6ZHX - chains E and I of the 12 polymer chains in the assembly; structure by electron microscopy, 2.50 A resolution.

# Chain E
Name: Histone H3
Organism: Xenopus laevis
UniProt: A0A310TTQ1 (A0A310TTQ1_XENLA); residues 0-135 here correspond to UniProt positions 1-136 (UniProt number = residue number + 1)
Chain sequence (136 residues; numbered 0 to 135; the number before each row is that of its first residue; numbering starts at 0):
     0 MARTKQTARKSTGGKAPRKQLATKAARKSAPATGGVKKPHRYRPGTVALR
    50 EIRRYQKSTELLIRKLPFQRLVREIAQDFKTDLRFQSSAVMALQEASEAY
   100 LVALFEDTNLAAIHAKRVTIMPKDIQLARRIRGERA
Disordered / not traced: 0-37
Differences from the reference sequence: engineered mutation Ala110 (Cys111 in A0A310TTQ1)

# Chain I
Molecule: DNA (145-MER) Widom 601 sequence
Organism: synthetic construct
Sequence (145 nucleotides; numbered -72 to 72; the number before each row is that of its first residue; numbers below 1 keep their minus sign (DA-72 is residue -72)):
   -72 ATCAGAATCCCGGTGCCGAGGCCGCTCAATTGGTCGTAGACAGCTCTAGC
   -22 ACCGCTTAAACGCACGTACGCGCTGTCCCCCGCGTTTTAACCGCCAAGGG
    28 GATTACTCCCTAGTCTCCAGGCACGTGTCAGATATATACATCGAT

# Interface between chain E and chain I
Contacting residue pairs (24; chain E residue first):
  Arg40(E) with DG9(I), hydrogen bond to the base; DC10(I), phosphate contact
  Tyr41(E) with DA-67(I), hydrogen bond to the sugar; DA-66(I), sugar contact; DG9(I), sugar contact; DC10(I), hydrogen bond to the phosphate
  Arg42(E) with DG9(I), sugar contact
  Pro43(E) with DC8(I), phosphate contact; DG9(I), sugar contact
  Gly44(E) with DC8(I), hydrogen bond to the phosphate; DG9(I), hydrogen bond to the phosphate
  Thr45(E) with DG9(I), hydrogen bond to the phosphate
  Val46(E) with DG9(I), hydrogen bond to the phosphate; DC10(I), phosphate contact
  Ala47(E) with DG9(I), hydrogen bond to the phosphate
  Arg49(E) with DA-66(I), phosphate contact
  Lys56(E) with DC-64(I), phosphate contact
  Arg63(E) with DA17(I), hydrogen bond to the phosphate; DC18(I), salt bridge to the phosphate
  Lys64(E) with DC18(I), hydrogen bond to the phosphate
  Leu65(E) with DC18(I), hydrogen bond to the phosphate
  Pro66(E) with DA17(I), phosphate contact
  Arg69(E) with DA17(I), salt bridge to the phosphate
  Arg83(E) with DG26(I), sugar contact
Interface residues without a listed pair, chain E (18 interface residues in all): His39, Lys115
Interface residues without a listed pair, chain I (13 interface residues in all): DG-68, DT-65, DC-2, DG27

# Overview
18 residues of chain E and 13 residues of chain I are in contact, with 11 hydrogen bonds and 2 salt bridges.
Polar pairs include Arg40(E)-DG9(I), Tyr41(E)-DA-67(I) and Tyr41(E)-DC10(I).
Here chain E is Histone H3 (Xenopus laevis) and chain I is DNA (145-MER) Widom 601 sequence (synthetic
construct). Entry 6ZHX (Cryo-EM structure of the regulatory linker of ALC1 bound to the nucleosome's acidic
patch: nucleosome class) was determined by electron microscopy (same publication as 6ZHY).
